PDB entry 4GSF | X-ray diffraction, 2.70 A resolution | chain A

== Chain A ==
Protein: Insulin-degrading enzyme
From: Homo sapiens
Notes: EC 3.4.24.56
UniProt: P14735 (IDE_HUMAN); numbering as in UniProt (aligned over 42-1019)
Amino-acid sequence (990 residues; each row starts with the number of its first residue):
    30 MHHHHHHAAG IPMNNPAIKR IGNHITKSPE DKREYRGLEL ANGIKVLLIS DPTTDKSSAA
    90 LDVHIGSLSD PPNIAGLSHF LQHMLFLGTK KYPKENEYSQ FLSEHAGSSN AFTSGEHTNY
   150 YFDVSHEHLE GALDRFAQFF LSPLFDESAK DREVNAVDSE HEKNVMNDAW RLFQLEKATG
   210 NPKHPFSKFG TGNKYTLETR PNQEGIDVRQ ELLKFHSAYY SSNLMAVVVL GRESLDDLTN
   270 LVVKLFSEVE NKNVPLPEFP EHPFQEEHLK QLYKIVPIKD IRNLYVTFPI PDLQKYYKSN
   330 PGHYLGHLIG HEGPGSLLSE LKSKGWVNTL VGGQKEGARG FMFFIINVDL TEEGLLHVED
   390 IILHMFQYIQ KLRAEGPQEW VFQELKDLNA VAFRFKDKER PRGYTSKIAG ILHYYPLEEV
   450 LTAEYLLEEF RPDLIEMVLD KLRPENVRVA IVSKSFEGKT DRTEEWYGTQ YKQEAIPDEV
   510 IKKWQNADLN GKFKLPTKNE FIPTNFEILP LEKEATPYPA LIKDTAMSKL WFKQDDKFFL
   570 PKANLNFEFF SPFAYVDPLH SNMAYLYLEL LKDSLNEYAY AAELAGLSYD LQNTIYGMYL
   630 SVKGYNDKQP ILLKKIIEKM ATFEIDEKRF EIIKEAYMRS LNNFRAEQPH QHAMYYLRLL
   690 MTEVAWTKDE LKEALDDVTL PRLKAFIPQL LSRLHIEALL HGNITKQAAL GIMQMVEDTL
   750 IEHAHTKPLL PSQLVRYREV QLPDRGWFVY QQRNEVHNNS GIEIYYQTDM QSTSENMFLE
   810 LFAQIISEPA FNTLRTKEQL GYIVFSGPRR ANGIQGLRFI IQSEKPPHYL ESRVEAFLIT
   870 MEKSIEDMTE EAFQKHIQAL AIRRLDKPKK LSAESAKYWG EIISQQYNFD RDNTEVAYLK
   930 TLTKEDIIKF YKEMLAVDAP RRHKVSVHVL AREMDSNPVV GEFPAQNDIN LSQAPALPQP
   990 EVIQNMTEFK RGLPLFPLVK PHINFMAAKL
Disordered / not traced: 30-42, 965-977, 1012-1019
Sequence notes: expression tag (30-41); engineered mutation L110 (Cys in P14735), Q111 (Glu in P14735), S171 (Cys in P14735), A178 (Cys in P14735), V257 (Cys in P14735), L414 (Cys in P14735), N573 (Cys in P14735), S590 (Cys in P14735), S789 (Cys in P14735), A812 (Cys in P14735), A819 (Cys in P14735), S904 (Cys in P14735), N966 (Cys in P14735), A974 (Cys in P14735)
UniProt features mapped onto this chain:
  - motif: E853 to Y858 (SlyX motif)
  - binding site (Zn(2+)): H108, H112, E189
  - binding site (substrate): H336 to G342, L359 to Q363
  - binding site (ATP): R429, D895 to S901
  - modified residue (N6-succinyllysine): K192, K697
  - mutagenesis: S132 (S132C: Increases catalytic rate towards INS and amyloid; when associated with C-817), N184 (N184C: Increases catalytic rate towards INS and amyloid; when associated with C-828), P286 (P286G: Reduced enzyme activity), G366 to G369 (Reduced enzyme activity), D426 (D426C: Increases catalytic rate towards INS and amyloid; when associated with C-899), Y496 (Y496A: Strongly reduced enzyme activity), F530 (F530A: Strongly increased enzyme activity), R767 (R767A: Decreases dimerization. No effect on degradation of ANP. Retains the ability to degrade an aberrant form of ANP, when in the presence of both ANP and the aberrant ANP), E817 (E817C: Increases catalytic rate towards INS and amyloid; when associated with C-132), Q828 (Q828C: Increases catalytic rate towards INS and amyloid; when associated with C-184), Y831 (Y831F: No effect on catalytic activity), K899 (K899C: Increases catalytic rate towards INS and amyloid; when associated with C-426)
Ion coordination: Zn2+: H108, H112, E189
Ligand contacts: MGH (methyl N-(carboxymethyl)-N-(3-phenylpropanoyl)glycyl-D-histidinate): H332, G335, H336, G339, E341, L359, V360, G361, G362, Q363, K364, I374, Y609
Reported in the primary citation:
  - binding site for MGH: E341, L359, G361, K364

== In short ==
Ligands of chain A: compound MGH. H108, H112 and E189 form the Zn2+ site. UniProt lists 3 Zn2+-binding
residues, 12 substrate-binding residues, 8 ATP-binding residues and 15 mutagenesis sites. The paper reports a
binding site for MGH at E341, L359 and G361 among others.
Chain A is Insulin-degrading enzyme (Homo sapiens); the structure, The structure analysis of cysteine free
insulin degrading enzyme (ide) with
(s)-2-{2-[carboxymethyl-(3-phenyl-propionyl)-amino]-acetylamino}-3-(3h-imidazol-4-yl)-propionic acid methyl
ester, was determined by X-ray diffraction together with 4QIA from the same study.
